PDB entry 7UPZ | X-ray diffraction, 2.49 A resolution | chains B and D of the 4 polymer chains in the assembly

[Chain B]
Molecule: CCAAT/enhancer-binding protein beta
From: Homo sapiens
UniProtKB: P17676 (CEBPB_HUMAN); residue numbers follow UniProt; this construct covers 257-336
Amino-acid sequence (80 residues; numbered 257 to 336; the number before each row is that of its first residue):
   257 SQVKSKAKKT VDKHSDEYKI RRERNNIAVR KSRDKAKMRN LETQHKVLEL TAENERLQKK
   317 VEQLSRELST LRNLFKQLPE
Not modelled in the structure: 257-267, 336
Swiss-Prot annotation at these positions:
  - region: Lys-275 to Arg-295 (Basic motif), Leu-297 to Leu-304 (Leucine-zipper)
  - modified residue: Thr-266 (Phosphothreonine), Ser-288 (Phosphoserine), Ser-325 (Phosphoserine)
  - cross-link (Glycyl lysine isopeptide (Lys-Gly)): Lys-260 (interchain with G-Cter in SUMO2), Lys-262 (interchain with G-Cter in SUMO2), Lys-332 (interchain with G-Cter in SUMO2)
  - mutagenesis: Ser-288 (S288A: Loss of nuclear translocation)

[Chain D]
Molecule: 16-nt DNA strand
Sequence (16 nucleotides; each row starts with the number of its first residue):
     1 TCGTCTTTCT TAAGAA

[How chain B and chain D interact]
Residue-residue contacts (14; chain B residue first):
  Tyr-274(B) with DA12(D), hydrogen bond to the phosphate
  Arg-278(B) with DT10(D), sugar contact; DT11(D), salt bridge to the phosphate; DA12(D), hydrogen bond to the base
  Asn-281(B) with DT11(D), base contact; DA12(D), hydrogen bond to the base; DA13(D), base contact
  Asn-282(B) with DT10(D), hydrogen bond to the phosphate; DT11(D), base contact
  Val-285(B) with DT10(D), base contact; DT11(D), base contact; DA12(D), base contact
  Arg-289(B) with DC9(D), salt bridge to the phosphate; DT10(D), hydrogen bond to the base
Also at the interface, not in a pair above, chain B (7 interface residues in all): Arg-286

[In short]
Chain B and chain D form an interface of 7 and 5 residues respectively; the contacts include 5 hydrogen bonds
and 2 salt bridges. Polar pairs include Arg-278(B)/DA12(D), Asn-281(B)/DA12(D) and Arg-289(B)/DT10(D). Curated
annotation (UniProt) lists one mutagenesis site on chain B.
Chain B is CCAAT/enhancer-binding protein beta (Homo sapiens) and chain D is a 16-nt DNA strand; the
structure, Structural basis for cell type specific DNA binding of C/EBPbeta: the case of cell cycle inhibitor
..., was determined by X-ray diffraction.
